PDB entry 7YKK | electron microscopy, 5.90 A resolution (low resolution: residue-level contacts below are approximate; hydrogen-bond / salt-bridge calls are withheld) | chains D and C of the 6 polymer chains in the assembly

== Chain D (and C) ==
Protein: ATPase family gene 2 protein
Organism: Saccharomyces cerevisiae
Notes: EC 3.6.4.10; chain C of this document is another copy of the same molecule, construct and numbering; everything in this record applies to it too
UniProtKB: P32794 (AFG2_YEAST); numbering as in UniProt (aligned over 1-780)
Sequence (780 residues; each row starts with the number of its first residue):
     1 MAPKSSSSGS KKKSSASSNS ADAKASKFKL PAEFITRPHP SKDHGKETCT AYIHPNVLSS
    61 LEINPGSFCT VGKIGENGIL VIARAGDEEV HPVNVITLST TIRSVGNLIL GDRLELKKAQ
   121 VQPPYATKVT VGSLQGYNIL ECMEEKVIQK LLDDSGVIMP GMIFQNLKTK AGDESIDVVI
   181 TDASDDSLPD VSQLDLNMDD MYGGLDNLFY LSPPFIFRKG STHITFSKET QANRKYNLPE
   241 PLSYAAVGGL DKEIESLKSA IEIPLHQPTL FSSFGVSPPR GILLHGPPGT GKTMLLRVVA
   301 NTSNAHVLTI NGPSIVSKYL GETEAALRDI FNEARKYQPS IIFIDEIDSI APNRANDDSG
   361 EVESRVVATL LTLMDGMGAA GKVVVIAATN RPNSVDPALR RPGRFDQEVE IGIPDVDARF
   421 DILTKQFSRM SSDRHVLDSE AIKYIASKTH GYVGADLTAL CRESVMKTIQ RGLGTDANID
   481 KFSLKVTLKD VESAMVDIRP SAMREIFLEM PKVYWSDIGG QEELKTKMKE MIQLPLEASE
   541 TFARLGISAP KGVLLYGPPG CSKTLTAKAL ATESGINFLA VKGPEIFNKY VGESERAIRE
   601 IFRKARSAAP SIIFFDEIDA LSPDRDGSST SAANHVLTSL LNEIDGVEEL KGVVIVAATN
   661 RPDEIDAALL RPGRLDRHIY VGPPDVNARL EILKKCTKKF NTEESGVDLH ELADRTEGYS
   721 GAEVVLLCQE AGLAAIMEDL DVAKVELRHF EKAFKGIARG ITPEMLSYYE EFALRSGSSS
Unresolved in the structure: 1-27, 48, 206-219, 777-780 (chain C: 1-28, 206-219, 777-780)
Ligand contacts: ATP (adenosine-5'-triphosphate): G249, G289, T290, G291, K292, T293, M294, I422, K425, Q426, G454, A455, T458
Curated features (UniProtKB/Swiss-Prot):
  - binding site (ATP): G286 to T293, G557 to T564
  - mutagenesis: F343 (F343L: In dgr1-sup*; moderate loss of catalytic activity. No growth defect. Restores growth and formation of 60S ribosomal subunit maturation but not catalytic activity or oligomerization ...), E346 (E346Q: Reduces basal and RLP24-dependent ATPase activity. Increases interaction with RLP24. Slightly reduces RLP24 release. Does not affect composition of pre-60S ribosomal particles or growth), L457 (L457S: In afg2-18, drg1-18 or drg1-ts; temperature sensitive mutant. At the restrictive temperature of 37 degrees Celsius, impaired growth ...), C561 to S562 (Increases ATPase activity and reduces affinity for ATP. Mild defect in oligomerization), C561 (C561T: In drg1-11; severe loss of ATPase activity. Severe loss of oligomerization. Resistant to diazaborine-mediated growth inhibition), S562 (S562G: Increases ATPase activity. Loss of oligomerization), A569 (A569V: In drg1-3; resistant to diazaborine-mediated growth inhibition), E617 (E617Q: Increases basal ATPase activity. Reduces RLP24-mediated activation. Does not affect interaction with RLP24 ...), V725 (V725E: In drg1-1; slight loss of ATPase activity. No effect on affinity for ATP or oligomerization. Resistant to diazaborine-mediated growth inhibition ...)

== How chain D and chain C interact ==
Pairs across the interface (43; chain D residue first):
  L270(D) - K481(C)
  F271(D) - R462(C)
  F271(D) - V465(C)
  S272(D) - N237(C)
  S273(D) - R234(C)
  F274(D) - R429(C)
  F274(D) - M430(C)
  F274(D) - R434(C)
  F274(D) - V465(C)
  G275(D) - R429(C)
  V276(D) - R462(C)
  S277(D) - R462(C)
  P278(D) - R462(C)
  P279(D) - R462(C)
  Y319(D) - K318(C)
  E322(D) - K318(C)
  R335(D) - G75(C)
  K336(D) - N77(C)
  D358(D) - D357(C)
  R365(D) - P313(C)
  A379(D) - N237(C)
  A379(D) - P239(C)
  A380(D) - N237(C)
  L399(D) - P288(C)
  P402(D) - S501(C)
  D406(D) - A459(C)
  D406(D) - R462(C)
  Q407(D) - R462(C)
  F542(D) - I736(C)
  L545(D) - I736(C)
  L545(D) - D741(C)
  I547(D) - Q729(C)
  I547(D) - L733(C)
  S548(D) - L733(C)
  P550(D) - L733(C)
  V591(D) - K589(C)
  R603(D) - R499(C)
  R606(D) - R499(C)
  S607(D) - R499(C)
  K651(D) - K448(C)
  P672(D) - L726(C)
  P672(D) - I757(C)
  G673(D) - L726(C)
Other interface residues (no listed pair), chain D (46 interface residues in all): S259, I263, T269, L320, R328, Q338, A368, T372, A398, G403, R544, V647
Other interface residues (no listed pair), chain C (41 interface residues in all): I74, L238, N311, S314, V316, N390, A455, D456, C461, E463, M466, Q470, M510, E723, G732

== Overview ==
46 residues of chain D and 41 residues of chain C are in contact. Ligands of chain D: ATP. Curated annotation
(UniProt) lists 16 ATP-binding residues and 8 mutagenesis sites on chain D.
Chain D and chain C are both ATPase family gene 2 protein (Saccharomyces cerevisiae); the structure, Cryo-EM
structure of Drg1 hexamer treated with ADP, was determined by electron microscopy, deposited together with
7WBB, 7WD3, 7YKL, 7YKT and 7YKZ.
